5WNQ - chains A and P of the 21 polymer chains in the assembly; structure by X-ray diffraction, 3.50 A resolution.

# Chain A
Molecule: 16S Ribosomal RNA rRNA
Source organism: Thermus thermophilus HB8
Sequence (1522 nucleotides; each row starts with the number of its first residue; note: 42 numbers in that range are skipped by the numbering (no residue carries them; nothing is unmodelled there); a row labelled like 190A-190L holds insertion residues (190A, then the next letters in order); numbering starts at 0):
     0 UUUGUUGGAGAGUUUGAUCCUGGCUCAGGGUGAACGCUGGCGGCGUGCCU
    50 AAGACAUGCAAGUCGUGCGGG
    73 CCGCGGGGUUUU
    88 ACUCCG
    95 UGGUC
   101 AGCGGCGGACGGGUGAGUAACGCGUGGGU
  129A G
   130 ACCUACCCGGAAGAGGGGGACAACCCGGGGAAACUCGGGCUAAUCCCCCA
   180 UGUGGACCCGC
190A-190L CCCUUGGGGUGU
   191 GUCCAAAGGGCUUU
   216 GCCCGCUUCCGGAUGGGCCCGCGUCCCAUCAGCUAGUUGGUGGGGUAAUG
   266 GCCCACCAAGGCGACGACGGGUAGCCGGUCUGAGAGGAUGGCCGGCCACA
   316 GGGGCACUGAGACACGGGCCCCACUCCUACGGGAGGCAGCAGUUAGGAAU
   366 CUUCCGCAAUGGGCGCAAGCCUGACGGAGCGACGCCGCUUGGAGGAAGAA
   416 GCCCUUCGGGGUGUAAACUCCUGAA
   442 CCCGGGACGAAACCCCCGACGA
   474 GGGGACUGACGGUACCGGG
   494 GUAAUAGCGCCGGCCAACUCCGUGCCAGCAGCCGCGGUAAUACGGAGGGC
   544 GCGAGCGUUACCCGGAUUCACUGGGCGUAAAGGGCGUGUAGGCGGCCUGG
   594 GGCGUCCCAUGUGAAAGACCACGGCUCAACCGUGGGGGAGCGUGGGAUAC
   644 GCUCAGGCUAGACGGUGGGAGAGGGUGGUGGAAUUCCCGGAGUAGCGGUG
   694 AAAUGCGCAGAUACCGGGAGGAACGCCGAUGGCGAAGGCAGCCACCUGGU
   744 CCACCCGUGACGCUGAGGCGCGAAAGCGUGGGGAGCAAACCGGAUUAGAU
   794 ACCCGGGUAGUCCACGCCCUAAACGAUGCGCGCUAGGUCUCUGGGUCU
   848 CCUGGGGGCCGAAGCUAACGCGUUAAGCGCGCCGCCUGGGGAGUACGGCC
   898 GCAAGGCUGAAACUCAAAGGAAUUGACGGGGGCCCGCACAAGCGGUGGAG
   948 CAUGUGGUUUAAUUCGAAGXAACGCGAAGAACCUUACCAGGCCUUGACAU
   998 GCUAGG
 1003A G
  1004 AACCCGGGUGAAAGCCUGGGGUGCCCC
1030A-1030D GCGA
  1031 GGGGAGCCCUAGCACAGGUGCUGCAUGGCCGUCGUCAGCUCGUGCCGUGA
  1081 GGUGUUGGGUUAAGUCCCGCAACGAGCGCAACCCCCGCCGUUAGUUGCCA
  1131 GCGGUUCGGCCGGGCACUCUAACGGGACUGCCCGCGAAA
  1171 GCGGGAGGAAGGAGGGGACGACGUCUGGUCAGCAUGGCCCUUACGGCCUG
  1221 GGCGACACACGUGCUACAAUGCCCACUACAAAGCGAUGCCACCCGGCAAC
  1271 GGGGAGCUAAUCGCAAAAAGGUGGGCCCAGUUCGGAUUGGGGUCUGCAAC
  1321 CCGACCCCAUGAAGCCGGAAUCGCUAGUAAUCGCGGAUCAG
 1361A C
  1362 CAUGCCGCGGUGAAUACGUUCCCGGGCCUUGUACACACXGCCXGUXACGC
  1412 CAUGGGAGCGGGCUCUACCCGAAGUCGCCGGG
  1446 AGCCUACGGG
  1459 CAGGCGCCGAGGGUAGGGCCCGUGACUGGGGCGAAGUCGUAACAAGGUAG
  1509 CUGUACCGGAAGGUGCGGCUGGAUCCACUCCUUUCU
Not modelled in the structure: 0-4, 1534-1538
Sequence notes: conflict C1534 (A132811 in 55771382), A1535 (C132812 in 55771382)
Modified positions: PSU (pseudouridine-5'-monophosphate) at position 516, 7MG (7N-methyl-8-hydroguanosine-5'-monophosphate) at position 527, M2G (N2-dimethylguanosine-5'-monophosphate) at position 966, 5MC (5-methylcytidine-5'-monophosphate) at position 967, 2MG (2N-methylguanosine-5'-monophosphate) at position 1207, 5MC (5-methylcytidine-5'-monophosphate) at position 1400, 4OC (4n,o2'-methylcytidine-5'-monophosphate) at position 1402, 5MC (5-methylcytidine-5'-monophosphate) at position 1404, 5MC (5-methylcytidine-5'-monophosphate) at position 1407, UR3 (3-methyluridine-5'-monophoshate) at position 1498, MA6 (6N-dimethyladenosine-5'-monophoshate) at position 1518, MA6 (6N-dimethyladenosine-5'-monophoshate) at position 1519, PSU (pseudouridine-5'-monophosphate) at position 1540, PSU (pseudouridine-5'-monophosphate) at position 1541
Covalently attached groups: covalent link U82-5MC_1400
Metal / ion sites: Mg2+ site 1 near U5 (its only coordinating residue here); Mg2+ site 2 near G21 (its only coordinating residue here); Mg2+ site 3 near C48 (its only coordinating residue here); Mg2+ site 4: A59, U387; Mg2+ site 5: G61, G105; Mg2+ site 6: A88, C89; Mg2+ site 7 near C89 (its only coordinating residue here); Mg2+ site 8 near C92 (its only coordinating residue here); Mg2+ site 9 near G107 (its only coordinating residue here); Mg2+ site 10 near G111 (its only coordinating residue here); Mg2+ site 11 near G117 (its only coordinating residue here); Mg2+ site 12: C121, G124, U125; 90 more Mg2+ sites not listed

# Chain P
Protein: 30S ribosomal protein S16
Source organism: Thermus thermophilus (strain HB8 / ATCC 27634 / DSM 579)
UniProt: Q5SJH3 (RS16_THET8); residue numbers follow UniProt; this construct covers 1-83
Amino-acid sequence (83 residues; each row starts with the number of its first residue):
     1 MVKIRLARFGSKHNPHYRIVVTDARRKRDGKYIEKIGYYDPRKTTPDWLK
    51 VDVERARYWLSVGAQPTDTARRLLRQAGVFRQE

# Interface between chain A and chain P
Residue-residue contacts (96):
  C43(A) with Lys12(P), phosphate contact; His13(P), phosphate contact
  G44(A) with Ser11(P), phosphate contact; Lys12(P), hydrogen bond to the phosphate
  C110(A) with Arg25(P), hydrogen bond to the sugar
  G111(A) with Arg25(P), phosphate contact
  G112(A) with Lys27(P), phosphate contact
  A134(A) with Met1(P), base contact; Arg25(P), base contact
  C135(A) with Met1(P), hydrogen bond to the base
  C136(A) with Val62(P), base contact; Gly63(P), hydrogen bond to the sugar; Gln65(P), hydrogen bond to the sugar
  C137(A) with Ser61(P), hydrogen bond to the sugar; Val62(P), sugar contact; Gly63(P), sugar contact
  G227(A) with Val62(P), hydrogen bond to the base
  A228(A) with Val2(P), sugar contact; Tyr58(P), sugar contact; Trp59(P), phosphate contact; Val62(P), sugar contact
  U229(A) with Asp23(P), sugar contact; Ile33(P), sugar contact; Trp59(P), phosphate contact
  G230(A) with Asp23(P), sugar contact; Arg25(P), hydrogen bond to the sugar
  G231(A) with Arg26(P), salt bridge to the phosphate
  G309(A) with Lys27(P), phosphate contact; Asp29(P), sugar contact; Gly30(P), phosphate contact; Lys31(P), phosphate contact
  G310(A) with Arg26(P), phosphate contact; Lys27(P), salt bridge to the phosphate; Gly30(P), phosphate contact; Lys31(P), hydrogen bond to the phosphate
  C311(A) with Arg26(P), salt bridge to the phosphate
  A374(A) with Tyr17(P), sugar contact
  U375(A) with Leu6(P), hydrogen bond to the sugar; Tyr17(P), sugar contact; Arg28(P), hydrogen bond to the base; Thr69(P), hydrogen bond to the phosphate
  G376(A) with Arg5(P), hydrogen bond to the phosphate; Leu6(P), hydrogen bond to the phosphate; Arg28(P), sugar contact; Thr67(P), hydrogen bond to the phosphate
  G377(A) with Lys3(P), salt bridge to the phosphate; Arg5(P), salt bridge to the phosphate; Ala24(P), sugar contact
  C390(A) with Arg28(P), hydrogen bond to the phosphate
  G391(A) with Arg8(P), phosphate contact; Arg28(P), salt bridge to the phosphate
  G392(A) with Arg8(P), salt bridge to the phosphate; Lys12(P), phosphate contact; His13(P), salt bridge to the phosphate
  A393(A) with Lys12(P), salt bridge to the phosphate; His13(P), salt bridge to the phosphate
  C449(A) with Arg42(P), hydrogen bond to the base; Lys43(P), phosphate contact
  G450(A) with Pro15(P), sugar contact; Pro41(P), sugar contact; Lys43(P), salt bridge to the phosphate
  A452(A) with Lys43(P), phosphate contact; Arg72(P), hydrogen bond to the sugar
  A453(A) with Asp68(P), hydrogen bond to the sugar; Arg72(P), sugar contact
  C454(A) with Asp68(P), sugar contact
  G462(A) with Gln82(P), hydrogen bond to the base
  A463(A) with Arg75(P), salt bridge to the phosphate; Phe80(P), sugar contact; Arg81(P), phosphate contact; Gln82(P), hydrogen bond to the sugar; Glu83(P), hydrogen bond to the sugar
  G474(A) with Arg75(P), salt bridge to the phosphate; Arg81(P), hydrogen bond to the phosphate; Glu83(P), sugar contact
  G475(A) with Arg81(P), salt bridge to the phosphate
  A607(A) with Lys31(P), base contact
  A608(A) with Arg18(P), hydrogen bond to the phosphate; Tyr32(P), sugar contact
  A609(A) with Arg18(P), salt bridge to the phosphate
  G617(A) with Asn14(P), base contact; Thr44(P), hydrogen bond to the sugar; Thr45(P), sugar contact
  C623(A) with Ser11(P), sugar contact
  C624(A) with Phe9(P), phosphate contact; Gly10(P), sugar contact; Ser11(P), sugar contact; Asn14(P), sugar contact; His16(P), sugar contact
  G625(A) with Phe9(P), phosphate contact; His16(P), sugar contact
  U626(A) with Arg18(P), salt bridge to the phosphate; Lys35(P), salt bridge to the phosphate; Tyr38(P), sugar contact
  G627(A) with Lys35(P), salt bridge to the phosphate; Lys50(P), salt bridge to the phosphate
Interface residues without a listed pair, chain A (49 interface residues in all): A325, G378, A389, A451, C483, G616
Interface residues without a listed pair, chain P (51 interface residues in all): Tyr39

# In short
Chain A and chain P form an interface of 49 and 51 residues respectively; the contacts include 25 hydrogen
bonds and 19 salt bridges. Polar pairs include C135(A)-Met1(P), G227(A)-Val62(P) and U375(A)-Arg28(P). The
Mg2+ site 4 is built by A59(A) and U387(A).
Here chain A is 16S Ribosomal RNA rRNA (Thermus thermophilus HB8) and chain P is 30S ribosomal protein S16
(Thermus thermophilus (strain HB8 / ATCC 27634 / DSM 579)). Entry 5WNQ (Crystal Structure of 30S ribosomal
subunit from Thermus thermophilus) was determined by X-ray diffraction, deposited together with 5WNP, 5WNR,
5WNS, 5WNT, 5WNU and 5WNV.
